2ARD - chain A; structure by X-ray diffraction, 2.60 A resolution.

Chain A:
Name: tryptophan halogenase PrnA
Source organism: Pseudomonas fluorescens
Reference sequence: P95480 (P95480_PSEFL); residue numbers follow UniProt; this construct covers 1-538
Sequence (538 residues; each row starts with the number of its first residue):
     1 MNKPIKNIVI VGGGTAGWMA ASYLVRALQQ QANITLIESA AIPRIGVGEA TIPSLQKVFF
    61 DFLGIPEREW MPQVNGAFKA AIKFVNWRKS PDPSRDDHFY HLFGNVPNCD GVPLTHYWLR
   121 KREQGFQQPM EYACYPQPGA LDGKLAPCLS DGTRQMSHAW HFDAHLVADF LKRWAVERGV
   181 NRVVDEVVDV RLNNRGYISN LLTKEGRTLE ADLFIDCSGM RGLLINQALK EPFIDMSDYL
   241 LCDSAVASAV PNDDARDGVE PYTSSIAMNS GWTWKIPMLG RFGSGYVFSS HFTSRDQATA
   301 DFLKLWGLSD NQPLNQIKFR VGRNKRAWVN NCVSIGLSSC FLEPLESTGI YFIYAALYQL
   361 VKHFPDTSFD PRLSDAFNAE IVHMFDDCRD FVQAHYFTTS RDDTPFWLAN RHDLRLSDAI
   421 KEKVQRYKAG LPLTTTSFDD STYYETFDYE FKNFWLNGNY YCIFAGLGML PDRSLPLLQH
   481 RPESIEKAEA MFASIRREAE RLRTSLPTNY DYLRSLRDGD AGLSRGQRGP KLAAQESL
Disordered / not traced: 1, 438-449, 452-453, 519-538
Small-molecule neighbours: dihydroflavine-adenine dinucleotide (FDA): Val11, Gly12, Gly13, Gly14, Thr15, Ala16, Gly17, Ile37, Glu38, Ser39, Ile42, Pro43, Arg44, Ile45, Val47, Gly48, Glu49, Ala50, Asp185, Glu186, Val187, Cys217, Ser218, Gly219, Met220, Arg221, Leu223, Ala245, Trp274, Ile276, Ile317, Phe319, Gly336, Leu337, Ser338, Phe341, Pro344, Ser347, Thr348, Gly349, Ile350, Tyr351, Ile353
UniProt features mapped onto this chain:
  - active site: Lys79
  - binding site (FAD): Gly13, Thr15, Ala16, Ser39, Ile42, Ile45, Glu49, Ala50, Val187, Leu337, Ile350
  - binding site (7-chloro-L-tryptophan): Lys79, Glu346, Tyr443, Tyr444, Glu450, Phe454
  - binding site (L-tryptophan): Glu346, Tyr443, Tyr444, Glu450, Phe454
  - binding site (chloride): Thr348, Gly349
  - site: Lys79 (Role in guiding and activating HOCl), Glu346 (Important for activity)
  - mutagenesis: Lys79 (K79A: Loss of halogenase activity), Trp272 (W272A: No change in halogenase activity; W272F: No change in halogenase activity), Trp274 (W274A: No change in halogenase activity; W274F: No change in halogenase activity), Glu346 (E346D: Loss of halogenase activity; E346Q: The catalytic efficiency decreases by about two orders of magnitude, however the binding affinity is unchanged), Ser347 (S347A: Does not completely abolish halogenase activity)

In short:
Chain A binds dihydroflavine-adenine dinucleotide. UniProt lists active-site residue Lys79, 11 FAD-binding
residues, 6 residues binding 7-chloro-L-tryptophan and 5 L-tryptophan-binding residues.
Chain A is tryptophan halogenase PrnA (Pseudomonas fluorescens); the structure, The structure of tryptophan
7-halogenase (PrnA) suggests a mechanism for regioselective chlorination, was determined by X-ray diffraction
(same publication as 2APG, 2AQJ and 2AR8).
